7MUW - chains VH and CH of the 205 polymer chains in the assembly; structure by electron microscopy, 4.60 A resolution (low resolution: residue-level contacts below are approximate; hydrogen-bond / salt-bridge calls are withheld).

[Chain VH (and CH)]
Protein: Type IV secretion protein IcmK
Source organism: Legionella pneumophila
Notes: chain CH of this document is another copy of the same molecule, construct and numbering; everything in this record applies to it too
Reference sequence: A0A2S6FBG9 (A0A2S6FBG9_LEGPN); numbering as in UniProt (aligned over 1-361)
Sequence (361 residues; row label = number of the first residue in the row):
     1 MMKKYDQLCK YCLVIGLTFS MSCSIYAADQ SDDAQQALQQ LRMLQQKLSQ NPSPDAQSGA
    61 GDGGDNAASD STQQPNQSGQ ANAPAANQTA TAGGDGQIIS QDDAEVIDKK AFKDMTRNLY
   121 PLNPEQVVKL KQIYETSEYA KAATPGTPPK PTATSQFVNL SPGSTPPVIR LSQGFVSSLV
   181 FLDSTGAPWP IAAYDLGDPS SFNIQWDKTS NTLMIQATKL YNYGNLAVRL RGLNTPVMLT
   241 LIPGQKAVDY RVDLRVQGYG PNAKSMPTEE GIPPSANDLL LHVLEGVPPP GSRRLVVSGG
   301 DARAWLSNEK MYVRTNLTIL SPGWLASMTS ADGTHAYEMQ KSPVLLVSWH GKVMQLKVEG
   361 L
Not modelled in the structure: 1-103, 264-277, 361 (chain CH: 1-103)

[Chain VH / chain CH interface]
Pairs across the interface - 66 pairs, chain VH then chain CH:
  D108(VH) - Q126(CH)
  F112(VH) - Q126(CH)
  F112(VH) - K129(CH)
  F112(VH) - L130(CH)
  M115(VH) - L122(CH)
  T116(VH) - L130(CH)
  T116(VH) - I133(CH)
  L119(VH) - L130(CH)
  Y120(VH) - I133(CH)
  Y120(VH) - Y134(CH)
  Y120(VH) - S137(CH)
  P124(VH) - A140(CH)
  V127(VH) - A140(CH)
  K131(VH) - K141(CH)
  K131(VH) - A143(CH)
  K131(VH) - T144(CH)
  K131(VH) - P145(CH)
  Q132(VH) - P145(CH)
  E135(VH) - P145(CH)
  E135(VH) - Y221(CH)
  E138(VH) - L220(CH)
  E138(VH) - Y221(CH)
  Y139(VH) - Y221(CH)
  A142(VH) - Y221(CH)
  A142(VH) - N222(CH)
  P151(VH) - P166(CH)
  A153(VH) - P162(CH)
  F175(VH) - Y223(CH)
  F175(VH) - G224(CH)
  F175(VH) - N225(CH)
  V176(VH) - D195(CH)
  V176(VH) - G197(CH)
  V176(VH) - N225(CH)
  V176(VH) - M238(CH)
  S178(VH) - P236(CH)
  S178(VH) - M238(CH)
  V180(VH) - N234(CH)
  Q205(VH) - D195(CH)
  D207(VH) - R229(CH)
  S210(VH) - R229(CH)
  N211(VH) - N234(CH)
  T212(VH) - R229(CH)
  T212(VH) - N234(CH)
  Y250(VH) - P166(CH)
  Y250(VH) - N225(CH)
  Y250(VH) - M238(CH)
  Y250(VH) - T240(CH)
  R251(VH) - T235(CH)
  R251(VH) - P236(CH)
  R251(VH) - M238(CH)
  L281(VH) - E269(CH)
  H282(VH) - Q257(CH)
  E285(VH) - S184(CH)
  E285(VH) - Q257(CH)
  E285(VH) - Y259(CH)
  V287(VH) - F157(CH)
  V287(VH) - Q257(CH)
  W324(VH) - E270(CH)
  L325(VH) - I272(CH)
  A326(VH) - E270(CH)
  S327(VH) - E270(CH)
  M328(VH) - P267(CH)
  M328(VH) - T268(CH)
  M328(VH) - E269(CH)
  T329(VH) - P267(CH)
  T329(VH) - T268(CH)
Other interface residues (no listed pair), chain VH (48 interface residues in all): V128, K141, T154, G174, P188, M214, Q216, D253, D278, L284, S330
Other interface residues (no listed pair), chain CH (43 interface residues in all): A142, N159, S161, G163, L196, V256

[In short]
48 residues of chain VH face 43 of chain CH across their interface.
Chain VH and chain CH are both Type IV secretion protein IcmK (Legionella pneumophila); the structure,
Reconstruction of the Legionella pneumophila Dot/Icm T4SS 3DVA Map 4, was determined by electron microscopy
together with 7MUC, 7MUD, 7MUE, 7MUQ, 7MUS, 7MUV and 7MUY from the same study.
